Entry 5T96 (X-ray diffraction, 2.00 A resolution); this record covers chains B and C of the 3 polymer chains in the assembly.

[Chain B (and C)]
Name: HE protein
Organism: Infectious salmon anemia virus
Notes: chain C of this document is another copy of the same molecule, construct and numbering; everything in this record applies to it too
Reference sequence: Q9J0Y0 (Q9J0Y0_9ORTO); residue numbers follow UniProt; this construct covers 17-353
Chain sequence (342 residues; row label = number of the first residue in the row):
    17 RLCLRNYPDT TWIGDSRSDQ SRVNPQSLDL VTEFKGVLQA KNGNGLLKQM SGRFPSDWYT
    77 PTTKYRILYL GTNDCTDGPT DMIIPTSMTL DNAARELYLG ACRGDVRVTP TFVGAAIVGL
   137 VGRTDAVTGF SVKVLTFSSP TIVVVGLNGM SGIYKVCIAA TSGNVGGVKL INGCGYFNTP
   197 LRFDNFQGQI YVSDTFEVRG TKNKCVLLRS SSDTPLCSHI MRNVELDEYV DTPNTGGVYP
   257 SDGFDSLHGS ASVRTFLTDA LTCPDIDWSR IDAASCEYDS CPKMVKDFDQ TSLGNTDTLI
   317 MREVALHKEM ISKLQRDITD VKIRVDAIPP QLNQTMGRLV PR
Not modelled in the structure: 347-358 (chain C: 342-358)
Construct notes: engineered mutation Asp333 (Asn in Q9J0Y0); expression tag (354-358)
Cystine bridges: Cys19-Cys279, Cys91-Cys233, Cys118-Cys221, Cys173-Cys190, Cys292-Cys297
Ion coordination: Mg2+: Asp313 (shared with 1 residue of chain A; Asp313(C) of chain C)
Residues lining bound ligands:
  - 79J (4-O-acetyl-5-acetamido-3,5-dideoxy-L-glycero-alpha-D-galacto-non-2-ulopyranosonic acid), molecule 1: Ala131, Ala132, Ile158, Val160, Arg198
  - 79J, molecule 2: Gly138, Arg139, Thr140, Asp141, Gln205

[Interface between chain B and chain C]
Contacting residue pairs (78):
  Tyr23(B) - Ser285(C)
  Pro24(B) - Asp25(C)
  Pro24(B) - Tyr81(C)  hydrophobic
  Gln36(B) - Lys218(C)
  Ser37(B) - Gly216(C)
  Ser37(B) - Thr217(C)  hydrogen bond (side chain-backbone)
  Arg38(B) - Arg215(C)
  Arg38(B) - Gly216(C)
  Glu49(B) - Lys218(C)
  Glu49(B) - Asp288(C)
  Phe50(B) - Lys80(C)  hydrogen bond (backbone-side chain)
  Lys51(B) - Lys80(C)
  Lys51(B) - Asp288(C)
  Gly52(B) - Lys80(C)  hydrogen bond (backbone-side chain)
  Val53(B) - Asn219(C)
  Leu54(B) - Lys218(C)
  Gln55(B) - Asp121(C)  hydrogen bond
  Gln55(B) - Arg215(C)
  Pro71(B) - Asn164(C)
  Pro71(B) - Gly165(C)
  Pro71(B) - Met166(C)
  Ser72(B) - Met166(C)
  Ser72(B) - Ser167(C)  hydrogen bond (side chain-backbone)
  Ser72(B) - Glu213(C)
  Ser72(B) - Arg215(C)  hydrogen bond (backbone-side chain)
  Asp73(B) - Arg215(C)
  Trp74(B) - Arg215(C)  hydrogen bond (backbone-side chain)
  Thr76(B) - Arg123(C)
  Thr76(B) - Arg215(C)  hydrogen bond
  Thr78(B) - Thr78(C)
  Val124(B) - Arg123(C)  hydrogen bond (backbone-side chain)
  Leu136(B) - Ala131(C)
  Leu136(B) - Ala132(C)
  Leu136(B) - Ile133(C)
  Leu136(B) - Val134(C)
  Val137(B) - Phe128(C)  hydrophobic
  Val137(B) - Val129(C)
  Val137(B) - Gly130(C)
  Val137(B) - Ala131(C)  hydrogen bond (backbone-backbone)
  Gly138(B) - Phe128(C)
  Arg139(B) - Phe128(C)
  Arg139(B) - Val160(C)
  Arg139(B) - Val161(C)  hydrogen bond (side chain-backbone)
  Arg139(B) - Gly162(C)  hydrogen bond (side chain-backbone)
  Arg139(B) - Leu163(C)
  Arg139(B) - Pro196(C)
  Arg139(B) - Leu197(C)  hydrogen bond (side chain-backbone)
  Ser147(B) - Asn164(C)
  Lys149(B) - Phe128(C)
  Lys149(B) - Leu163(C)
  Met300(B) - Arg286(C)
  Val301(B) - Val301(C)
  Lys302(B) - Val301(C)
  Asp303(B) - Val301(C)
  Asp303(B) - Lys302(C)
  Phe304(B) - Phe304(C)  hydrophobic
  Gln306(B) - Phe304(C)
  Gln306(B) - Leu309(C)
  Asp313(B) - Leu309(C)
  Asp313(B) - Thr312(C)
  Asp313(B) - Asp313(C)
  Ile316(B) - Ile316(C)  hydrophobic
  Met317(B) - Thr312(C)
  Met317(B) - Ile316(C)  hydrophobic
  Val320(B) - Glu319(C)
  Val320(B) - Val320(C)  hydrophobic
  Val320(B) - His323(C)  hydrogen bond (backbone-side chain)
  His323(B) - His323(C)
  Lys324(B) - Glu319(C)
  Lys324(B) - His323(C)  hydrogen bond (backbone-side chain)
  Ile327(B) - His323(C)
  Ile327(B) - Met326(C)  hydrophobic
  Ile327(B) - Ile327(C)  hydrophobic
  Ile334(B) - Leu330(C)
  Ile334(B) - Asp333(C)
  Lys338(B) - Arg340(C)
  Val341(B) - Arg340(C)
  Asp342(B) - Arg340(C)  salt bridge
Interface residues without a listed pair, chain B (48 interface residues in all): Arg69, Val134, Gly135, Val148, Leu309, Gly310
Interface residues without a listed pair, chain C (55 interface residues in all): Arg21, Thr79, Arg198, Lys220, Asp283, Ser308, Ile334, Val337

[Summary]
The interface between chain B and chain C involves 48 residues on one side and 55 on the other; the contacts
include 15 hydrogen bonds and 1 salt bridge. Polar contacts include Asp342(B)-Arg340(C), Ser37(B)-Thr217(C)
and Phe50(B)-Lys80(C). Ligands of chain B: compound 79J.
Both chains are HE protein (Infectious salmon anemia virus). Entry 5T96 (Crystal structure of the infectious
salmon anemia virus (ISAV) HE viral receptor complex) was determined by X-ray diffraction, deposited together
with 5T9Y.
